4A3F - chains B and C of the 15 polymer chains in the assembly; structure by X-ray diffraction, 3.50 A resolution.

Chain B:
Name: DNA-directed RNA polymerase II subunit RPB2
Source organism: Saccharomyces cerevisiae
Notes: EC 2.7.7.6
UniProt: P08518 (RPB2_YEAST); residue numbers follow UniProt; this construct covers 1-1224
Amino-acid sequence (1224 residues; numbered 1 to 1224; the number before each row is that of its first residue):
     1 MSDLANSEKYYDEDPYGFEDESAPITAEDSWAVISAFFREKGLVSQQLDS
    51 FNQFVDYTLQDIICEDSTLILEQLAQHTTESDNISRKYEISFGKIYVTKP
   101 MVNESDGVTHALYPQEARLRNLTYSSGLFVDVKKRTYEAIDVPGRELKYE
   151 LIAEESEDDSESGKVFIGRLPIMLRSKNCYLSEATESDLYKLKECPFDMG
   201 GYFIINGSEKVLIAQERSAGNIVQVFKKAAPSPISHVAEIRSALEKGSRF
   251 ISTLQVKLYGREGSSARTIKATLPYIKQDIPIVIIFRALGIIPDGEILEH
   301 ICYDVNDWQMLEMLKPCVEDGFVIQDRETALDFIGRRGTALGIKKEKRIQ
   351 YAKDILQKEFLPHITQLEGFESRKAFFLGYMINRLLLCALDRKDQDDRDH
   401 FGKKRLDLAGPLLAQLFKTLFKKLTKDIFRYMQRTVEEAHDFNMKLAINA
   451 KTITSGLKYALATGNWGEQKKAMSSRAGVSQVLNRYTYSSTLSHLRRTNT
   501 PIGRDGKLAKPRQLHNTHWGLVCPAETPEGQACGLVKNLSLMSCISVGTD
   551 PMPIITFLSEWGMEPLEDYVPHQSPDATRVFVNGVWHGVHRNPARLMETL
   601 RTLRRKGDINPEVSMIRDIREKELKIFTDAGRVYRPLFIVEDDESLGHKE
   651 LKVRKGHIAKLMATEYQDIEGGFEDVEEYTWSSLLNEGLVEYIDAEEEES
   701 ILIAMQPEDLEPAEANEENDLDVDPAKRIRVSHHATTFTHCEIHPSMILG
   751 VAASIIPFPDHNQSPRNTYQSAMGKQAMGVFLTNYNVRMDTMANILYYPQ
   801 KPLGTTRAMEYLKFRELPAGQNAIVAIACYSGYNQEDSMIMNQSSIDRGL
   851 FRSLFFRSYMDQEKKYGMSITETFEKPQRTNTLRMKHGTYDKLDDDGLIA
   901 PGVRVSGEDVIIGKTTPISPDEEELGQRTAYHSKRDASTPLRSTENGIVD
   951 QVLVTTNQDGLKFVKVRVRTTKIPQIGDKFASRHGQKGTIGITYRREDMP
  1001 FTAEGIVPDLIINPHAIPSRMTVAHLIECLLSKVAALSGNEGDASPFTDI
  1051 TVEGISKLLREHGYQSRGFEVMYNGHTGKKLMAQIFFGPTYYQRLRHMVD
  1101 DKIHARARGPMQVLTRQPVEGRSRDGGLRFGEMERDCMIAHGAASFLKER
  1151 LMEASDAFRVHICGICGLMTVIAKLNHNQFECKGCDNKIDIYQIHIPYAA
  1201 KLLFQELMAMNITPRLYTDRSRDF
Not modelled in the structure: 1-19, 71-89, 135-163, 438-445, 503-508, 669-677, 716-721, 920-932
Bound ions: Zn2+: Cys1163, Cys1166, Cys1182, Cys1185
Ligand contacts: AMP-CPP (APC; diphosphomethylphosphonic acid adenosyl ester): Glu529, Arg766, Tyr769, Lys987, Arg1020
From the paper describing this entry:
  - binding site for AMP-CPP: Arg766, Arg1020

Chain C:
Name: DNA-directed RNA polymerase II subunit RPB3
Source organism: Saccharomyces cerevisiae
UniProt: P16370 (RPB3_YEAST); residue numbers follow UniProt; this construct covers 1-318
Amino-acid sequence (318 residues; row label = number of the first residue in the row):
     1 MSEEGPQVKIREASKDNVDFILSNVDLAMANSLRRVMIAEIPTLAIDSVE
    51 VETNTTVLADEFIAHRLGLIPLQSMDIEQLEYSRDCFCEDHCDKCSVVLT
   101 LQAFGESESTTNVYSKDLVIVSNLMGRNIGHPIIQDKEGNGVLICKLRKG
   151 QELKLTCVAKKGIAKEHAKWGPAAAIEFEYDPWNKLKHTDYWYEQDSAKE
   201 WPQSKNCEYEDPPNEGDPFDYKAQADTFYMNVESVGSIPVDQVVVRGIDT
   251 LQKKVASILLALTQMDQDKVNFASGDNNTASNMLGSNEDVMMTGAEQDPY
   301 SNASQMGNTGSGGYDNAW
Not modelled in the structure: 1-2, 269-318
Bound ions: Zn2+: Cys86, Cys88, Cys92, Cys95

Chain B / chain C interface:
Contacting residue pairs (81):
  Tyr797(B) with Glu61(C); Phe62(C)
  Tyr798(B) with Phe62(C); His65(C); Arg66(C), hydrogen bond
  Ser844(B) with Ala168(C)
  Asp847(B) with His65(C), hydrogen bond (backbone-side chain); His167(C); Ala168(C), hydrogen bond (side chain-backbone)
  Arg848(B) with His65(C); Leu69(C); Ala168(C)
  Gly849(B) with His65(C)
  Arg852(B) with His65(C)
  Leu854(B) with Glu61(C)
  Arg969(B) with Ala59(C); Asp60(C), salt bridge; Glu61(C), salt bridge
  Thr970(B) with Glu61(C)
  Thr971(B) with Glu61(C), hydrogen bond
  Arg995(B) with Lys165(C)
  Arg996(B) with Arg34(C); Ile38(C); Ala174(C), hydrogen bond (side chain-backbone); Ala175(C)
  Glu997(B) with Arg34(C), hydrogen bond (backbone-side chain); Arg35(C), hydrogen bond (backbone-side chain); Ile38(C); Ala39(C)
  Asp998(B) with Arg35(C), salt bridge
  Met999(B) with Arg34(C)
  Phe1001(B) with Arg34(C); Phe178(C), hydrophobic
  Ala1003(B) with Glu177(C); Phe178(C), hydrogen bond (backbone-backbone)
  Glu1004(B) with Glu177(C)
  Gly1005(B) with Ala175(C); Ile176(C)
  Arg1060(B) with Lys199(C), hydrogen bond (side chain-backbone); Glu200(C); Pro202(C)
  Gly1063(B) with Pro202(C)
  Tyr1064(B) with Pro202(C)
  Gln1065(B) with Glu200(C), hydrogen bond (side chain-backbone); Trp201(C); Pro202(C)
  Arg1067(B) with Glu194(C), salt bridge
  Phe1069(B) with Trp192(C); Trp201(C)
  Val1071(B) with Tyr191(C), hydrophobic; Trp201(C), hydrophobic
  Tyr1073(B) with Glu179(C); Tyr180(C), hydrophobic
  Gly1075(B) with Asn31(C), hydrogen bond (backbone-side chain); Arg34(C), hydrogen bond (backbone-side chain); Arg35(C), hydrogen bond (backbone-side chain)
  His1076(B) with Asn31(C), hydrogen bond (backbone-side chain); Arg35(C)
  Thr1077(B) with Leu27(C); Asn31(C), hydrogen bond (backbone-side chain)
  Gly1078(B) with Leu27(C); Asn31(C); Tyr180(C)
  Lys1079(B) with Leu27(C); Tyr180(C); His188(C)
  Lys1080(B) with Tyr180(C), hydrogen bond (backbone-side chain); Asp181(C), salt bridge; Asn184(C), hydrogen bond; His188(C)
  Leu1081(B) with His188(C); Thr189(C), hydrogen bond (backbone-side chain)
  Met1082(B) with Lys187(C); His188(C); Thr189(C); Asp190(C), hydrogen bond (backbone-backbone)
  Gln1084(B) with Thr189(C), hydrogen bond; Asp190(C), hydrogen bond (side chain-backbone); Tyr191(C); Trp192(C); Trp201(C)
Also at the interface, not in a pair above, chain B (42 interface residues in all): Tyr785, Ser1066, Glu1070, Asn1074, Ala1083
Also at the interface, not in a pair above, chain C (39 interface residues in all): Val57, Ala164, Ala173

Summary:
The interface between chain B and chain C involves 42 residues on one side and 39 on the other, with 21
hydrogen bonds and 5 salt bridges. Among the polar pairs are Arg969(B)-Asp60(C), Arg969(B)-Glu61(C) and
Asp998(B)-Arg35(C). Chain B binds AMP-CPP. The paper reports a binding site for AMP-CPP at Arg766(B) and
Arg1020(B).
Chain B is DNA-directed RNA polymerase II subunit RPB2 and chain C is DNA-directed RNA polymerase II subunit
RPB3, both from Saccharomyces cerevisiae; the structure, RNA Polymerase II initial transcribing complex with a
6nt DNA-RNA hybrid and soaked with AMPCPP, was determined by X-ray diffraction together with 4A3B, 4A3C, 4A3D,
4A3E, 4A3G, 4A3I and 4 further entries from the same study.
